Entry 7UBR (X-ray diffraction, 2.05 A resolution); this record covers chains A and B of the 4 polymer chains in the assembly.

# Chain A
Name: Integrin alpha-IIb
From: Homo sapiens
UniProt: P08514 (ITA2B_HUMAN); residues 1-454 here correspond to UniProt positions 32-485 (UniProt number = residue number + 31)
Amino-acid sequence (454 residues; each row starts with the number of its first residue):
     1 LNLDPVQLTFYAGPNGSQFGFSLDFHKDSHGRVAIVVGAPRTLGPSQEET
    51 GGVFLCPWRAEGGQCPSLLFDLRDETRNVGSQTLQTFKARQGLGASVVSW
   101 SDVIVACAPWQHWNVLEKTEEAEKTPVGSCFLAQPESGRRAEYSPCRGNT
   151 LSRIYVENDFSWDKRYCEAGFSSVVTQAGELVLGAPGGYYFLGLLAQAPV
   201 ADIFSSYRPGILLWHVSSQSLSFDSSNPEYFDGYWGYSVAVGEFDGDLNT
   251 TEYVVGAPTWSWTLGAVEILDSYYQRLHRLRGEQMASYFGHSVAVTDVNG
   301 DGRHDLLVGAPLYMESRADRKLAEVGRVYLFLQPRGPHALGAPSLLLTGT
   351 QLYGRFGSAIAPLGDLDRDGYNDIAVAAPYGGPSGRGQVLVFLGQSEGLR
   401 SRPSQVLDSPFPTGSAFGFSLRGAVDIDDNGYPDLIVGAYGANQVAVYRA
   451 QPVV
Disulfide bonds: C56-C65, C107-C130, C146-C167
Bound ions: Ca2+ site 1: E243, D245, D247, T250, E252; Ca2+ site 2: D297, N299, D301, R303, D305; Ca2+ site 3: D365, D367, D369, Y371, D373; Ca2+ site 4: D426, D428, N430, Y432, D434
Ligand contacts: MJX ({4-[4-(4-carbamimidoylphenyl)piperazin-1-yl]piperidin-1-yl}acetic acid): D159, F160, Y189, Y190, L192, D224, S225, S226, F231
UniProt features mapped onto this chain:
  - binding site (Ca(2+)): E243, D245, D247, T250, E252, D297, N299, D301, R303, D305, D365, D367, D369, Y371, D373, D426, D428, N430, Y432, D434
  - glycosylation (N-linked (GlcNAc...) asparagine): N15, N249

# Chain B
Name: Isoform Beta-3C of Integrin beta-3
From: Homo sapiens
UniProt: P05106 (ITB3_HUMAN), isoform P05106-3; residues 1-472 here correspond to UniProt positions 27-498 (UniProt number = residue number + 26)
Amino-acid sequence (472 residues; row label = number of the first residue in the row):
     1 GPNICTTRGVSSCQQCLAVSPMCAWCSDEALPLGSPRCDLKENLLKDNCA
    51 PESIEFPVSEARVLEDRPLSDKGSGDSSQVTQVSPQRIALRLRPDDSKNF
   101 SIQVRQVEDYPVDIYYLMDLSYSMKDDLWSIQNLGTKLATQMRKLTSNLR
   151 IGFGAFVDKPVSPYMYISPPEALENPCYDMKTTCLPMFGYKHVLTLTDQV
   201 TRFNEEVKKQSVSRNRDAPEGGFDAIMQATVCDEKIGWRNDASHLLVFTT
   251 DAKTHIALDGRLAGIVQPNDGQCHVGSDNHYSASTTMDYPSLGLMTEKLS
   301 QKNINLIFAVTENVVNLYQNYSELIPGTTVGVLSMDSSNVLQLIVDAYGK
   351 IRSKVELEVRDLPEELSLSFNATCLNNEVIPGLKSCMGLKIGDTVSFSIE
   401 AKVRGCPQEKEKSFTIKPVGFKDSLIVQVTFDCDCACQAQAEPNSHRCNN
   451 GNGTFECGVCRCGPGWLGSQCE
Unresolved in the structure: 467-472
Disulfide bonds: C5-C23, C13-C435, C16-C38, C26-C49, C177-C184, C232-C273, C374-C386, C406-C433, C437-C457, C448-C460
Covalent attachments: N-acetylglucosamine (NAG) linked to N99, N320, N371
Bound ions: Mn2+ site 1: S121, E220 (together with MJX); Mn2+ site 2: S123, D126, D127, M335; Mn2+ site 3: D158, N215, D217, P219, E220
Ligand contacts: MJX ({4-[4-(4-carbamimidoylphenyl)piperazin-1-yl]piperidin-1-yl}acetic acid): S121, Y122, S213, R214, N215, R216, D217, A218, E220
UniProt features mapped onto this chain:
  - region: C177 to C184 (Involved in CX3CL1-, NRG1-, FGF1- and IGF1-binding), Q267 to M287 (CX3CL1-binding)
  - binding site (Mg(2+)): S121, S123, E220
  - binding site (Ca(2+)): S123, D126, D127, D158, N215, D217, P219, E220, D251, M335
  - glycosylation (N-linked (GlcNAc...) asparagine): N99, N320, N371, N452
From the paper describing this entry:
  - Mn2+ coordination through a water molecule: S123
  - mutagenesis - N305T (6-fold): increased binding to FITC-echistatin

# How chain A and chain B interact
Pairs across the interface - 64 pairs, chain A then chain B:
  F21(A) - V266(B)  hydrophobic
  R41(A) - G264(B)  hydrogen bond (side chain-backbone)
  W110(A) - R261(B)  hydrogen bond (side chain-backbone)
  W110(A) - L262(B)  hydrogen bond (side chain-backbone)
  W110(A) - G264(B)
  H112(A) - S162(B)  hydrogen bond
  H112(A) - I167(B)
  E121(A) - S168(B)  hydrogen bond
  E121(A) - P169(B)
  E123(A) - S168(B)
  E123(A) - R216(B)  salt bridge
  K124(A) - I167(B)
  K124(A) - S168(B)  hydrogen bond (backbone-side chain)
  T125(A) - R216(B)
  P126(A) - S162(B)
  P126(A) - P163(B)  hydrophobic
  Y166(A) - R216(B)
  E168(A) - P163(B)
  E168(A) - L262(B)
  F171(A) - R261(B)
  Y190(A) - R216(B)  hydrogen bond (side chain-backbone)
  F191(A) - P163(B)  hydrophobic
  F191(A) - D217(B)
  F231(A) - K253(B)  hydrogen bond (backbone-side chain)
  D232(A) - P219(B)
  D232(A) - K253(B)  salt bridge
  Y234(A) - H255(B)
  Y234(A) - D259(B)
  Y234(A) - L262(B)  hydrophobic
  Y237(A) - L258(B)  hydrogen bond (side chain-backbone)
  Y237(A) - R261(B)
  T259(A) - D259(B)
  W262(A) - K253(B)
  W262(A) - L317(B)
  T263(A) - I256(B)
  T263(A) - Y321(B)  hydrogen bond
  M285(A) - L317(B)  hydrophobic
  M285(A) - N320(B)
  M285(A) - Y321(B)  hydrophobic
  M285(A) - L324(B)
  A286(A) - I256(B)  hydrophobic
  A286(A) - L292(B)  hydrophobic
  Y288(A) - I256(B)  hydrophobic
  Y288(A) - A257(B)
  Y288(A) - L258(B)  hydrogen bond (side chain-backbone)
  Y288(A) - D259(B)  hydrogen bond
  H291(A) - L258(B)
  P311(A) - L258(B)  hydrophobic
  L312(A) - A257(B)
  L312(A) - L258(B)  hydrophobic
  M314(A) - G293(B)
  M314(A) - L324(B)  hydrophobic
  D319(A) - K384(B)  salt bridge
  K321(A) - E358(B)  salt bridge
  L322(A) - L324(B)
  E324(A) - S291(B)  hydrogen bond
  Y353(A) - G293(B)  hydrogen bond (side chain-backbone)
  Y353(A) - L294(B)
  Y353(A) - E297(B)  hydrogen bond
  R355(A) - L258(B)
  R355(A) - P268(B)
  Y380(A) - P268(B)
  F419(A) - R261(B)
  Y440(A) - V266(B)
Also at the interface, not in a pair above, chain A (43 interface residues in all): Q18, N114, P186, G187, Q284, R320
Also at the interface, not in a pair above, chain B (35 interface residues in all): Y166, Y178, A218, A263, P326

# Summary
43 residues of chain A face 35 of chain B across their interface, with 15 hydrogen bonds and 4 salt bridges.
Polar pairs include E123(A)-R216(B), D232(A)-K253(B) and D319(A)-K384(B). Compound MJX is bound between chain
A and chain B. From the paper: N305T of chain B increases binding to FITC-echistatin; water-mediated Mn2+
coordination by S123(B).
Chain A is Integrin alpha-IIb and chain B is Isoform Beta-3C of Integrin beta-3, both from Homo sapiens; the
structure, Integrin alpha IIB beta3 complex with GR144053, was determined by X-ray diffraction together with
7L8P, 7TCT, 7TD8, 7THO, 7TMZ, 7TPD and 15 further entries from the same study.
